Entry 8FVT (X-ray diffraction, 3.07 A resolution); this record covers chains A and B.

[Chain A (and B)]
Name: 3hb12
From: synthetic construct
Notes: chain B of this document is another copy of the same molecule, construct and numbering; everything in this record applies to it too
Amino-acid sequence (100 residues; each row starts with the number of its first residue):
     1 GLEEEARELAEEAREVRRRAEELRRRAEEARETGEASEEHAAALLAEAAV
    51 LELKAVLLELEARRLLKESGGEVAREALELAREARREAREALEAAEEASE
Unresolved in the structure: 1, 98-100

[Chain A / chain B interface]
Contacting residue pairs (20; chain A residue first):
  Glu11(A) with Arg18(B), salt bridge; Arg24(B), salt bridge
  Arg14(A) with Glu21(B), salt bridge; Arg24(B); Glu87(B), salt bridge
  Glu15(A) with Arg18(B)
  Arg17(A) with Arg17(B); Glu21(B), salt bridge
  Arg18(A) with Arg14(B); Glu15(B); Arg18(B)
  Glu21(A) with Arg14(B), salt bridge; Arg17(B), salt bridge
  Arg24(A) with Glu11(B), salt bridge; Arg14(B)
  Arg25(A) with Glu11(B), salt bridge
  Glu28(A) with Arg7(B), salt bridge
  Glu32(A) with Arg7(B), salt bridge
  Leu80(A) with Arg17(B)
  Glu87(A) with Arg14(B), salt bridge
Other interface residues (no listed pair), chain A (13 interface residues in all): Arg7
Other interface residues (no listed pair), chain B (10 interface residues in all): Arg25

[Summary]
Chain A and chain B form an interface of 13 and 10 residues respectively; the contacts include 12 salt
bridges. Polar pairs include Glu11(A)-Arg18(B), Glu11(A)-Arg24(B) and Arg14(A)-Glu21(B).
Both chains are 3hb12 (synthetic construct). Entry 8FVT (Multi-state design of two-state switchable hinge
proteins) was determined by X-ray diffraction, deposited together with 8FIH, 8FIQ and 8FIT.
